Entry 4OLV (X-ray diffraction, 2.50 A resolution); this record covers chains H and L of the 3 polymer chains in the assembly.

# Chain H
Protein: Antigen binding fragment of heavy chain: Antibody VRC01
Source organism: Homo sapiens
Notes: antibody fragment or engineered binder
Amino-acid sequence (228 residues; row label = number of the first residue in the row; a row labelled like 82A-82C holds insertion residues (82A, then the next letters in order)):
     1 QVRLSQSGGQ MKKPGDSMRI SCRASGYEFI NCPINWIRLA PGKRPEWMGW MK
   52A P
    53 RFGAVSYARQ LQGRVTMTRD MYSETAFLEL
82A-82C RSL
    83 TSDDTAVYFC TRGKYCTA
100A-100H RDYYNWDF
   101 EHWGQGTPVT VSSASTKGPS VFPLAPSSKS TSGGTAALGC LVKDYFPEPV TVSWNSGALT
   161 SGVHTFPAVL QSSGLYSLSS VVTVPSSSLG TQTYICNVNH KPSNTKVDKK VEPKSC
Disulfides: Cys22-Cys92, Cys32-Cys98, Cys140-Cys196

# Chain L
Protein: Antigen binding fragment of light chain: Antibody VRC01
Source organism: Homo sapiens
Notes: antibody fragment or engineered binder
Amino-acid sequence (210 residues; numbered 1 to 216; 6 numbers in that range are skipped by the numbering (no residue carries them; nothing is unmodelled there); the number before each row is that of its first residue):
     1 EIVLTQSPGT LSLSPGETAI ISCRTSQYGS
    33 LAWYQQRPGQ APRLVIYSGS TRAAGIPDRF SGSRWGPDYT LTISNLESGD FGVYYCQQY
    96 EFFGQGTKVQ VDIKRTVAAP SVFIFPPSDE QLKSGTASVV CLLNNFYPRE AKVQWKVDNA
   156 LQSGNSQESV TEQDSKDSTY SLSSTLTLSK ADYEKHKVYA CEVTHQGLSS PVTKSFNRGE
   216 C
Disordered / not traced: 1-2
Disulfides: Cys23-Cys88, Cys136-Cys196

# Interface between chain H and chain L
Cross-chain cystine bridges: Cys216(H)-Cys216(L)
Residue-residue contacts (61):
  Leu39(H) with Gln38(L); Pro44(L), hydrophobic
  Arg44(H) with Leu4(L), hydrogen bond (side chain-backbone); Phe98(L), hydrogen bond (side chain-backbone); Gly99(L); Gln100(L)
  Pro45(H) with Tyr87(L); Phe98(L); Gly99(L)
  Trp47(H) with Glu96(L)
  Phe91(H) with Ala43(L), hydrophobic; Pro44(L)
  Lys96(H) with Tyr49(L)
  Tyr100D(H) with Ser30(L); Tyr91(L)
  Trp100F(H) with Tyr36(L), hydrogen bond (backbone-side chain); Gln89(L), hydrogen bond (backbone-side chain); Tyr91(L); Glu96(L)
  Asp100G(H) with Tyr36(L); Tyr49(L)
  Phe100H(H) with Tyr36(L), hydrogen bond (backbone-side chain); Leu46(L); Gln89(L)
  Glu101(H) with Leu46(L)
  Trp103(H) with Tyr36(L), hydrophobic; Pro44(L)
  Gly104(H) with Ala43(L)
  Phe122(H) with Gln126(L)
  Pro123(H) with Ser123(L)
  Leu124(H) with Phe120(L), hydrophobic
  Ala125(H) with Phe120(L)
  Ser128(H) with Cys216(L), hydrogen bond (side chain-backbone)
  Ala136(H) with Phe118(L)
  Ala137(H) with Phe118(L), hydrophobic; Phe120(L)
  Leu141(H) with Ser133(L)
  Lys143(H) with Gln126(L); Ser133(L); Thr182(L)
  His164(H) with Asn139(L), hydrogen bond; Asn140(L); Ser176(L)
  Phe166(H) with Leu137(L), hydrophobic; Ser164(L); Thr166(L); Ser176(L); Leu177(L); Ser178(L)
  Pro167(H) with Ser164(L), hydrogen bond (backbone-side chain); Val165(L)
  Val169(H) with Gln162(L); Glu163(L)
  Leu170(H) with Gln162(L), hydrogen bond (backbone-side chain)
  Gln171(H) with Gln162(L)
  Ser179(H) with Ser178(L)
  Val181(H) with Leu137(L), hydrophobic
  Thr183(H) with Asn139(L)
  Lys209(H) with Glu125(L), salt bridge
  Lys214(H) with Pro122(L)
  Cys216(H) with Cys216(L), disulfide
Other interface residues (no listed pair), chain H (41 interface residues in all): Ile37, Gly42, Val121, Pro126, Thr135, Leu138, Thr165
Other interface residues (no listed pair), chain L (42 interface residues in all): Ala34, Ala56, Asp124, Ser129, Val135, Asp169, Thr180

# In short
41 residues of chain H face 42 of chain L across their interface; the contacts include 1 disulfide bond, 9
hydrogen bonds and 1 salt bridge. Polar pairs include Lys209(H)-Glu125(L), Arg44(H)-Leu4(L) and
Arg44(H)-Phe98(L).
Chain H is Antigen binding fragment of heavy chain: Antibody VRC01 and chain L is Antigen binding fragment of
light chain: Antibody VRC01, both from Homo sapiens; the structure, Crystal structure of antibody VRC07-G54F
in complex with clade A/E 93TH057 HIV-1 gp120 core, was determined by X-ray diffraction, deposited together
with 4OLU, 4OLW, 4OLX, 4OLY, 4OLZ, 4OM0 and 4OM1.
